PDB entry 5JCZ | X-ray diffraction, 2.06 A resolution | chains A and B

# Chain A
Protein: Ras-related protein Rab-11A
Organism: Homo sapiens
UniProt: P62491 (RB11A_HUMAN); residue numbers follow UniProt; this construct covers 1-177
Amino-acid sequence (179 residues; each row starts with the number of its first residue; numbers below 1 keep their minus sign (Gly-1 is residue -1)):
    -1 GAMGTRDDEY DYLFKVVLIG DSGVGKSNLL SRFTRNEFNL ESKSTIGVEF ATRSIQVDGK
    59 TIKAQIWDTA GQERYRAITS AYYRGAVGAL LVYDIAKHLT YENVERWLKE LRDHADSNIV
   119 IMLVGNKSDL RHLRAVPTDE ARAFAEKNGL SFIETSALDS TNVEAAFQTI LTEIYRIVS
Not modelled in the structure: -1 to 5
Sequence notes: expression tag (-1 to 0)
Ion coordination: Mg2+: Ser25, Thr43 (together with GDP)
Residues lining bound ligands: beryllium trifluoride / GDP: Asp19, Ser20, Gly21, Val22, Gly23, Lys24, Ser25, Asn26, Phe36, Asn37, Leu38, Glu39, Ser40, Lys41, Ser42, Thr43, Thr67, Ala68, Gly69, Asn124, Lys125, Asp127, Leu128, Ser154, Ala155, Leu156
UniProt features mapped onto this chain:
  - motif: Phe36 to Glu47 (Switch 1), Thr67 to Gly86 (Switch 2)
  - binding site (GTP): Ser20, Gly21, Val22, Gly23, Lys24, Ser25, Asn26, Asn37, Leu38, Ser40, Ser42, Thr43, Gly69, Asn124, Lys125, Asp127, Ala155, Leu156
  - binding site (Mg(2+)): Ser25, Thr43, Asp66
  - modified residue: Gly2 (N-acetylglycine)
  - glycosylation: Arg4 (Microbial infection: N-beta-linked (GlcNAc) arginine)
  - mutagenesis: Lys13 (K13N: Abolishes SH3BP5-mediated guanine nucleotide exchange), Val22 (V22M: Impairs protein folding), Lys24 (K24R: Impairs protein folding and decreases affinity for guanine nucleotides), Ser25 (S25N: Dominant-negative mutant (GDP-bound form). Induces increased number of binucleated cells, indicating defects in cytokinesis. Inhibits the transport of NPC1L1 to the plama membrane ...), Phe36 (F36A: Nearly abolishes SH3BP5-mediated guanine nucleotide exchange), Leu38 (L38A: Decreases SH3BP5-mediated guanine nucleotide exchange; L38P: Nearly abolishes SH3BP5-mediated guanine nucleotide exchange), Ser40 (S40F: Nearly abolishes SH3BP5-mediated guanine nucleotide exchange), Lys41 (K41A: Mildly decreases SH3BP5-mediated guanine nucleotide exchange; K41P: Abolishes SH3BP5-mediated guanine nucleotide exchange), Ile44 (I44A: Abolishes SH3BP5-mediated guanine nucleotide exchange), Gln70 (Q70L: Constitutively active mutant (GTP-bound form). Decreases GTPase activity ...), Arg82 (R82C: Decreases SH3BP5-mediated guanine nucleotide exchange), Ser154 (S154L: Impairs protein folding)

# Chain B
Protein: Unconventional myosin-Va
Organism: Homo sapiens
UniProt: Q9Y4I1 (MYO5A_HUMAN), isoform Q9Y4I1-2; residues 1462-1853 here correspond to UniProt positions 1437-1828 (UniProt number = residue number - 25)
Amino-acid sequence (397 residues; numbered 1457 to 1853; the number before each row is that of its first residue):
  1457 GAMGSVNIPR KEKDFQGMLE YKKEDEQKLV KNLILELKPR GVAVNLIPGL PAYILFMCVR
  1517 HADYLNDDQK VRSLLTSTIN SIKKVLKKRG DDFETVSFWL SNTCRFLHCL KQYSGEEGFM
  1577 KHNTSRQNEH CLTNFDLAEY RQVLSDLAIQ IYQQLVRVLE NILQPMIVSG MLEHETIQGV
  1637 SGVKPTGLRK RTSSIADEGT YTLDSILRQL NSFHSVMCQH GMDPELIKQV VKQMFYIIGA
  1697 ITLNNLLLRK DMCSWSKGMQ IRYNVSQLEE WLRDKNLMNS GAKETLEPLI QAAQLLQVKK
  1757 KTDDDAEAIC SMCNALTTAQ IVKVLNLYTP VNEFEERVSV SFIRTIQMRL RDRKDSPQLL
  1817 MDAKHIFPVT FPFNPSSLAL ETIQIPASLG LGFISRV
Not modelled in the structure: 1457-1470, 1636-1654
Sequence notes: expression tag (1457-1461)
UniProt features mapped onto this chain:
  - modified residue: Thr1785 (Phosphothreonine)
Reported in the primary citation:
  - mutagenesis - Q1753R: abolished localization to Spir-2-KIND-WH2-GTBM
  - contacts within the chain: Trp1711-Glu1791 (hydrogen bond)
  - mutagenesis - Q1753R: abolished binding to Ras-related protein Rab-11A (chain A)

# Interface between chain A and chain B
Pairs across the interface - 24 pairs, chain A then chain B:
  Arg33(A) with Arg1729(B)
  Glu35(A) with Arg1729(B), salt bridge
  Ile44(A) with Gln1750(B); Val1754(B), hydrophobic; Met1768(B), hydrophobic
  Gly45(A) with Gln1753(B)
  Val46(A) with Arg1718(B); Gln1753(B), hydrogen bond (backbone-side chain)
  Glu47(A) with Arg1718(B), salt bridge
  Phe48(A) with Met1715(B); Tyr1719(B), hydrophobic; Ser1722(B)
  Ala49(A) with Glu1726(B)
  Thr50(A) with Gln1723(B); Glu1726(B), hydrogen bond
  Gln63(A) with Tyr1719(B)
  Trp65(A) with Ile1633(B); Met1715(B), hydrophobic
  Gln70(A) with Lys1755(B), hydrogen bond
  Tyr73(A) with Lys1757(B), hydrogen bond
  Ala75(A) with Trp1711(B)
  Ile76(A) with Trp1711(B), hydrophobic
  Ala79(A) with Trp1711(B), hydrophobic
  Arg82(A) with Gln1634(B), hydrogen bond (side chain-backbone)
Interface residues without a listed pair, chain B (17 interface residues in all): Glu1791
From the paper, about this interface:
  - hot spots on chain B (mutagenesis) - Q1753R: abolished binding to GST-Rab11a-Q70L

# In short
The chain A/chain B interface involves 17 residues from each chain; the contacts include 5 hydrogen bonds and
2 salt bridges. Polar contacts include Glu35(A)-Arg1729(B), Glu47(A)-Arg1718(B) and Val46(A)-Gln1753(B).
Ligands of chain A: beryllium trifluoride / GDP. The paper reports that Q1753R of chain B abolishes
localization to Spir-2-KIND-WH2-GTBM; contacts within the chain involving Trp1711(B) and Glu1791(B).
Chain A is Ras-related protein Rab-11A and chain B is Unconventional myosin-Va, both from Homo sapiens; the
structure, Rab11 bound to MyoVa-GTD, was determined by X-ray diffraction (same publication as 5JCY).
